Entry 7B70 (electron microscopy, 4.00 A resolution); this record covers chains C and D of the 10 polymer chains in the assembly.

Chain C:
Name: Trafficking protein particle complex subunit
Source organism: Drosophila melanogaster
UniProt: Q9VA95 (Q9VA95_DROME); numbering as in UniProt (aligned over 1-145)
Sequence (145 residues; each row starts with the number of its first residue):
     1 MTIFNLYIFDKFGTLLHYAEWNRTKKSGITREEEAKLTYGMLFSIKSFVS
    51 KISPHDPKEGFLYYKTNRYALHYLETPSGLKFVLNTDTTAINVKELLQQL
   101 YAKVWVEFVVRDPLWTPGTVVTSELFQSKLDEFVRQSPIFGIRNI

Chain D:
Name: Trafficking protein particle complex subunit
Source organism: Drosophila melanogaster
UniProt: Q9VLI9 (Q9VLI9_DROME); residue numbers follow UniProt; this construct covers 1-219
Sequence (219 residues; numbered 1 to 219; the number before each row is that of its first residue):
     1 MIIYGVYIVSKSGGLIFNLDNNVPRIEHEKTFTYPLDLVLDYDSKKVSVS
    51 FNRKDGINVGHVLVAVNGMPVNGVTLDDGRDVRTTLDAPENYPINLKFSR
   101 PKMTTNEKIFLASMFYPLFAIASQLSPEPKSSGIEILEADTFTLHCFQTL
   151 TGIKFIIISETGLNGIDLLLRKVYELYSDYVLKNPFYSLEMPIRCELFDN
   201 KLQELLAQVEKTGISNIDK

How chain C and chain D interact:
Contacting residue pairs (76):
  F4(C) - P127(D)  hydrophobic
  R23(C) - L125(D)  hydrogen bond (side chain-backbone)
  R23(C) - S126(D)  hydrogen bond (side chain-backbone)
  R23(C) - P127(D)
  T24(C) - P127(D)  hydrogen bond (backbone-backbone)
  T24(C) - P129(D)
  K25(C) - Q124(D)  hydrogen bond (side chain-backbone)
  K25(C) - S126(D)
  K25(C) - P127(D)  hydrogen bond (backbone-backbone)
  K25(C) - E128(D)
  K25(C) - P129(D)
  S27(C) - L125(D)
  G28(C) - L125(D)
  I29(C) - L125(D)  hydrophobic
  E34(C) - L125(D)
  M41(C) - L118(D)  hydrophobic
  M41(C) - I121(D)
  S44(C) - M114(D)
  S44(C) - L118(D)
  I45(C) - L118(D)  hydrophobic
  F48(C) - M114(D)  hydrophobic
  F48(C) - F115(D)  hydrophobic
  V49(C) - F142(D)  hydrophobic
  K51(C) - R25(D)  hydrogen bond (backbone-side chain)
  K51(C) - M103(D)
  K51(C) - L111(D)
  I52(C) - M103(D)  hydrophobic
  I52(C) - L111(D)  hydrophobic
  I52(C) - F142(D)  hydrophobic
  S53(C) - R25(D)  hydrogen bond (backbone-side chain)
  S53(C) - T141(D)
  P54(C) - R25(D)  hydrogen bond (backbone-side chain)
  P54(C) - T141(D)
  H55(C) - P24(D)
  H55(C) - I26(D)
  H55(C) - R100(D)  hydrogen bond (backbone-side chain)
  H55(C) - T141(D)
  D56(C) - N58(D)  hydrogen bond
  D56(C) - R100(D)  salt bridge
  D56(C) - D140(D)
  D56(C) - T141(D)
  P57(C) - R100(D)
  P57(C) - D140(D)
  K58(C) - D140(D)  salt bridge
  E59(C) - D140(D)  hydrogen bond (backbone-side chain)
  G60(C) - A139(D)
  G60(C) - D140(D)  hydrogen bond (backbone-side chain)
  F61(C) - L137(D)  hydrophobic
  L62(C) - E138(D)
  Y63(C) - L137(D)
  Y63(C) - E138(D)  hydrogen bond (backbone-backbone)
  Y64(C) - S123(D)
  Y64(C) - I134(D)  hydrophobic
  Y64(C) - I136(D)
  Y64(C) - L137(D)  hydrophobic
  K65(C) - I134(D)
  K65(C) - E135(D)  hydrogen bond (backbone-backbone)
  K65(C) - I136(D)  hydrogen bond (backbone-backbone)
  T66(C) - S132(D)
  T66(C) - G133(D)
  T66(C) - I134(D)
  T66(C) - E135(D)
  N67(C) - S132(D)  hydrogen bond
  N67(C) - E135(D)  hydrogen bond (backbone-side chain)
  R68(C) - E128(D)  salt bridge
  R68(C) - P129(D)  hydrogen bond (side chain-backbone)
  R68(C) - K130(D)  hydrogen bond (side chain-backbone)
  R68(C) - S131(D)
  R68(C) - S132(D)
  Y69(C) - A122(D)
  Y69(C) - S123(D)
  Y69(C) - S126(D)
  Y69(C) - E128(D)  hydrogen bond (backbone-side chain)
  Y69(C) - S131(D)
  N85(C) - P127(D)
  I145(C) - E138(D)
Also at the interface, not in a pair above, chain C (35 interface residues in all): T38
Also at the interface, not in a pair above, chain D (35 interface residues in all): Y4, V23, L144

In short:
The chain C/chain D interface involves 35 residues from each chain, with 20 hydrogen bonds and 3 salt bridges.
Polar contacts include D56(C)-R100(D), K58(C)-D140(D) and R68(C)-E128(D).
Chain C is Trafficking protein particle complex subunit and chain D is Trafficking protein particle complex
subunit, both from Drosophila melanogaster; the structure, TRAPPCore plus C8 (355-596) and C11 (1-718) from
MiniTRAPPIII, was determined by electron microscopy together with 7B6D, 7B6E, 7B6H and 7B6R from the same
study.
